Entry 1CPJ (X-ray diffraction, 2.20 A resolution); this record covers chains A and B.

== Chain A (and B) ==
Protein: Cathepsin B
From: Rattus norvegicus
Notes: EC 3.4.22.1; chain B of this document is another copy of the same molecule, construct and numbering; everything in this record applies to it too
UniProt: P00787 (CATB_RAT); residues -5 to 254 here correspond to UniProt positions 74-333 (UniProt number = residue number + 79)
Sequence (260 residues; each row starts with the number of its first residue; numbers below 1 keep their minus sign (Phe-5 is residue -5)):
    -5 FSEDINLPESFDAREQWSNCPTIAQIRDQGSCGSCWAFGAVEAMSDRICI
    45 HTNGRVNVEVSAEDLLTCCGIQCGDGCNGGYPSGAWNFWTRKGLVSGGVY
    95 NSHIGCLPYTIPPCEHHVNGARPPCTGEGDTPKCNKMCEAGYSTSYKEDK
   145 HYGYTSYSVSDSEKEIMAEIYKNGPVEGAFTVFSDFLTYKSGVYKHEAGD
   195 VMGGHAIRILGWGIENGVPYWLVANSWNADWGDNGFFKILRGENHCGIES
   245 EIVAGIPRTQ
Not modelled in the structure: -5 to 0, 254
Disulfides: Cys14-Cys43, Cys26-Cys71, Cys62-Cys128, Cys63-Cys67, Cys100-Cys132, Cys108-Cys119
Construct notes: engineered mutation Ala115 (Ser194 in P00787); cloning artifact (223)
UniProt features mapped onto this chain:
  - active site: Cys29, His199, Asn219
  - modified residue: Lys141 (N6-acetyllysine)
  - glycosylation: Asn113 (N-linked (GlcNAc...) asparagine)

== Chain A / chain B interface ==
Contacting residue pairs (30):
  Ile65(A) - Glu237(B)
  Gln66(A) - Glu237(B)
  Gln66(A) - Asn238(B)
  Tyr75(A) - Thr175(B)  hydrogen bond
  Tyr75(A) - Asn238(B)
  Tyr75(A) - Cys240(B)
  Tyr75(A) - Gly241(B)
  Tyr75(A) - Ser244(B)
  Ser77(A) - Asp155(B)  hydrogen bond
  Ser77(A) - Ser244(B)  hydrogen bond
  Asn81(A) - Asp155(B)
  Tyr151(A) - Ser154(B)
  Ser152(A) - Val153(B)
  Ser152(A) - Ser154(B)  hydrogen bond (backbone-side chain)
  Val153(A) - Ser152(B)
  Ser154(A) - Tyr151(B)
  Ser154(A) - Ser152(B)  hydrogen bond (side chain-backbone)
  Asp155(A) - Ser77(B)  hydrogen bond
  Asp155(A) - Asn81(B)  hydrogen bond (backbone-side chain)
  Thr175(A) - Tyr75(B)  hydrogen bond
  Glu237(A) - Ile65(B)
  Glu237(A) - Gln66(B)
  Asn238(A) - Gln66(B)
  Asn238(A) - Tyr75(B)
  His239(A) - Ile65(B)
  Cys240(A) - Tyr75(B)
  Gly241(A) - Tyr75(B)
  Ser244(A) - Tyr75(B)
  Ser244(A) - Ser77(B)  hydrogen bond
  Glu245(A) - Glu245(B)
Other interface residues (no listed pair), chain A (19 interface residues in all): Gly78
Other interface residues (no listed pair), chain B (19 interface residues in all): Gly78, Ser150

== Overview ==
Chain A and chain B each contribute 19 residues to their interface; the contacts include 9 hydrogen bonds.
Among the polar pairs are Tyr75(A)-Thr175(B), Ser77(A)-Asp155(B) and Ser77(A)-Ser244(B). UniProt lists 3
active-site residues on chain A.
Both chains are Cathepsin B (Rattus norvegicus). Entry 1CPJ (Crystal structures of recombinant rat cathepsin B
and a cathepsin B-inhibitor complex: implications for structure-based inhibitor ...) was determined by X-ray
diffraction (same publication as 1CTE).
